Entry 8X06 (electron microscopy, 3.24 A resolution); this record covers chains A and B of the 4 polymer chains in the assembly.

[Chain A]
Molecule: Isoform Short of Insulin receptor
Organism: Homo sapiens
Reference sequence: P06213 (INSR_HUMAN), isoform P06213-2; residues -26 to 1343 here correspond to UniProt positions 1-1370 (UniProt number = residue number + 27)
Sequence (1370 residues; numbered -26 to 1343; the number before each row is that of its first residue; numbers below 1 keep their minus sign (Met-26 is residue -26)):
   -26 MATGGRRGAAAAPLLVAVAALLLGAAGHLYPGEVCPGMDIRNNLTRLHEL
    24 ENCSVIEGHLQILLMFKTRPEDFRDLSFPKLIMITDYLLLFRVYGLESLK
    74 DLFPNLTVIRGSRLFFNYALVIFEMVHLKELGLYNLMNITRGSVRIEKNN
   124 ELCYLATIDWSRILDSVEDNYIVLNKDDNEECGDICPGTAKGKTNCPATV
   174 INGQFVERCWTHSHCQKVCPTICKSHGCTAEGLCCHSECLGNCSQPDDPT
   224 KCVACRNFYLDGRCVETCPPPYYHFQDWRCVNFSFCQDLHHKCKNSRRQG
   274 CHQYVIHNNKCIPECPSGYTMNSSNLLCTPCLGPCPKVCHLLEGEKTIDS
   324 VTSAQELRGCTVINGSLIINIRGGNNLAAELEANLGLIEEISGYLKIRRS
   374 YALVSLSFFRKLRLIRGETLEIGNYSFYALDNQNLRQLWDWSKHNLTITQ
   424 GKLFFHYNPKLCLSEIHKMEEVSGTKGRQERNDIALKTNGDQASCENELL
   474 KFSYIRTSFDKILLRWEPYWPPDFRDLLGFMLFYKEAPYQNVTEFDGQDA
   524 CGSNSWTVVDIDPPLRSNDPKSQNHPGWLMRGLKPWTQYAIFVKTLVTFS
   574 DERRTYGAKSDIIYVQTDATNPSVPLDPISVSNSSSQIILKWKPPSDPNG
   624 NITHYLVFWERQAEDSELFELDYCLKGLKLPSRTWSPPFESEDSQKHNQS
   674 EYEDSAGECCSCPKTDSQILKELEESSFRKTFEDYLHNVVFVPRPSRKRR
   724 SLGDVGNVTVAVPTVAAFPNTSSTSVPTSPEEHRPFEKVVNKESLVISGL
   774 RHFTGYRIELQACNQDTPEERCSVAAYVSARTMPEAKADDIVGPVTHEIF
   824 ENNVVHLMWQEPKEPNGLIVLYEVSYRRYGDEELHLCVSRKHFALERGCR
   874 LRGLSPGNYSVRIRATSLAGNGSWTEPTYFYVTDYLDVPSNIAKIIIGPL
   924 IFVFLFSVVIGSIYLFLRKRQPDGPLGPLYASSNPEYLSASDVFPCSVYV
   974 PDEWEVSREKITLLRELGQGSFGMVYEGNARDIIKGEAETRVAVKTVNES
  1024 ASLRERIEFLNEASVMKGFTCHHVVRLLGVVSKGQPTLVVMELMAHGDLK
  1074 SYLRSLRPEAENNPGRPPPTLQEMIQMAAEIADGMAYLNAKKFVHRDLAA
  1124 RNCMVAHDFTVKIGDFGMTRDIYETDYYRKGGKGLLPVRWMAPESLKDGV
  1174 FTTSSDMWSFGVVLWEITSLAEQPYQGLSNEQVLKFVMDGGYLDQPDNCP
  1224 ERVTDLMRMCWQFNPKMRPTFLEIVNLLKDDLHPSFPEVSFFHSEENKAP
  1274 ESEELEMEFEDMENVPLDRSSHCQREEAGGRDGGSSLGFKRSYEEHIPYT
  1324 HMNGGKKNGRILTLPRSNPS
Not modelled in the structure: -26 to 2, 14, 161-167, 248, 251, 271-273, 281-282, 297, 514-527, 537-546, 571-579, 588-1343
Disulfides: Cys8-Cys26, Cys126-Cys155, Cys169-Cys188, Cys192-Cys201, Cys196-Cys207, Cys208-Cys216, Cys212-Cys225, Cys228-Cys237, Cys241-Cys253, Cys259-Cys284, Cys266-Cys274, Cys288-Cys301, Cys312-Cys333, Cys435-Cys468
UniProt features mapped onto this chain:
  - region: Glu706 to Phe714 (Insulin-binding), Tyr972 (Important for interaction with IRS1, SHC1 and STAT5B)
  - site: Phe39 (Insulin-binding)
  - modified residue: Ser373 (Phosphoserine), Tyr374 (Phosphotyrosine), Ser380 (Phosphoserine), Tyr972 (Phosphotyrosine)
  - glycosylation (N-linked (GlcNAc...) asparagine): Asn16, Asn25, Asn78, Asn111, Asn215, Asn255, Asn295, Asn337, Asn397, Asn418, Asn514, Asn606, Asn624, Asn671

[Chain B]
Molecule: Isoform Short of Insulin receptor
Organism: Homo sapiens
Reference sequence: P06213 (INSR_HUMAN), isoform P06213-2; residues 164-1533 here correspond to UniProt positions 1-1370 (UniProt number = residue number - 163)
Sequence (1370 residues; row label = number of the first residue in the row):
   164 MATGGRRGAAAAPLLVAVAALLLGAAGHLYPGEVCPGMDIRNNLTRLHEL
   214 ENCSVIEGHLQILLMFKTRPEDFRDLSFPKLIMITDYLLLFRVYGLESLK
   264 DLFPNLTVIRGSRLFFNYALVIFEMVHLKELGLYNLMNITRGSVRIEKNN
   314 ELCYLATIDWSRILDSVEDNYIVLNKDDNEECGDICPGTAKGKTNCPATV
   364 INGQFVERCWTHSHCQKVCPTICKSHGCTAEGLCCHSECLGNCSQPDDPT
   414 KCVACRNFYLDGRCVETCPPPYYHFQDWRCVNFSFCQDLHHKCKNSRRQG
   464 CHQYVIHNNKCIPECPSGYTMNSSNLLCTPCLGPCPKVCHLLEGEKTIDS
   514 VTSAQELRGCTVINGSLIINIRGGNNLAAELEANLGLIEEISGYLKIRRS
   564 YALVSLSFFRKLRLIRGETLEIGNYSFYALDNQNLRQLWDWSKHNLTITQ
   614 GKLFFHYNPKLCLSEIHKMEEVSGTKGRQERNDIALKTNGDQASCENELL
   664 KFSYIRTSFDKILLRWEPYWPPDFRDLLGFMLFYKEAPYQNVTEFDGQDA
   714 CGSNSWTVVDIDPPLRSNDPKSQNHPGWLMRGLKPWTQYAIFVKTLVTFS
   764 DERRTYGAKSDIIYVQTDATNPSVPLDPISVSNSSSQIILKWKPPSDPNG
   814 NITHYLVFWERQAEDSELFELDYCLKGLKLPSRTWSPPFESEDSQKHNQS
   864 EYEDSAGECCSCPKTDSQILKELEESSFRKTFEDYLHNVVFVPRPSRKRR
   914 SLGDVGNVTVAVPTVAAFPNTSSTSVPTSPEEHRPFEKVVNKESLVISGL
   964 RHFTGYRIELQACNQDTPEERCSVAAYVSARTMPEAKADDIVGPVTHEIF
  1014 ENNVVHLMWQEPKEPNGLIVLYEVSYRRYGDEELHLCVSRKHFALERGCR
  1064 LRGLSPGNYSVRIRATSLAGNGSWTEPTYFYVTDYLDVPSNIAKIIIGPL
  1114 IFVFLFSVVIGSIYLFLRKRQPDGPLGPLYASSNPEYLSASDVFPCSVYV
  1164 PDEWEVSREKITLLRELGQGSFGMVYEGNARDIIKGEAETRVAVKTVNES
  1214 ASLRERIEFLNEASVMKGFTCHHVVRLLGVVSKGQPTLVVMELMAHGDLK
  1264 SYLRSLRPEAENNPGRPPPTLQEMIQMAAEIADGMAYLNAKKFVHRDLAA
  1314 RNCMVAHDFTVKIGDFGMTRDIYETDYYRKGGKGLLPVRWMAPESLKDGV
  1364 FTTSSDMWSFGVVLWEITSLAEQPYQGLSNEQVLKFVMDGGYLDQPDNCP
  1414 ERVTDLMRMCWQFNPKMRPTFLEIVNLLKDDLHPSFPEVSFFHSEENKAP
  1464 ESEELEMEFEDMENVPLDRSSHCQREEAGGRDGGSSLGFKRSYEEHIPYT
  1514 HMNGGKKNGRILTLPRSNPS
Not modelled in the structure: 164-319, 323-514, 537-540, 565-566, 582-585, 620, 635-645, 709-718, 731-735, 763-768, 782-880, 908-1533
Disulfides: Cys625-Cys658
UniProt features mapped onto this chain:
  - region: Glu896 to Phe904 (Insulin-binding), Tyr1162 (Important for interaction with IRS1, SHC1 and STAT5B)
  - site: Phe229 (Insulin-binding)
  - modified residue: Ser563 (Phosphoserine), Tyr564 (Phosphotyrosine), Ser570 (Phosphoserine), Tyr1162 (Phosphotyrosine)
  - glycosylation (N-linked (GlcNAc...) asparagine): Asn206, Asn215, Asn268, Asn301, Asn405, Asn445, Asn485, Asn527, Asn587, Asn608, Asn704, Asn796, Asn814, Asn861

[How chain A and chain B interact]
Contacting residue pairs (38; chain A residue first):
  Leu36(A) - Val903(B)  hydrophobic
  Leu37(A) - Val903(B)  hydrophobic
  Phe88(A) - Tyr898(B)  hydrophobic
  Phe88(A) - Leu899(B)  hydrophobic
  Phe88(A) - Val902(B)  hydrophobic
  Phe89(A) - Phe891(B)  hydrophobic
  Phe89(A) - Phe895(B)  hydrophobic
  Phe89(A) - Tyr898(B)  hydrophobic
  Val94(A) - Phe895(B)  hydrophobic
  Phe96(A) - Phe895(B)  hydrophobic
  Phe96(A) - Glu896(B)
  Phe96(A) - Leu899(B)  hydrophobic
  Arg118(A) - Phe891(B)
  Arg118(A) - Phe895(B)
  Glu120(A) - Arg892(B)
  Lys121(A) - Glu896(B)  salt bridge
  Tyr144(A) - Glu888(B)  hydrogen bond
  Tyr144(A) - Phe891(B)  hydrophobic
  Tyr144(A) - Arg892(B)
  Val146(A) - Arg892(B)
  Thr325(A) - Tyr898(B)
  Arg345(A) - Glu887(B)  salt bridge
  Arg345(A) - Ser890(B)
  Arg345(A) - Phe891(B)
  Arg345(A) - Thr894(B)
  Gly346(A) - Glu887(B)
  Gly346(A) - Glu888(B)
  Gly346(A) - Phe891(B)
  Gly347(A) - Glu888(B)
  Asn348(A) - Phe891(B)
  Arg372(A) - Phe762(B)
  Tyr374(A) - Glu887(B)
  Gln406(A) - Leu883(B)
  Tyr430(A) - Asp654(B)  hydrogen bond
  Lys460(A) - His619(B)
  Lys460(A) - Thr651(B)
  Val531(A) - Arg535(B)
  Asp533(A) - Asp322(B)
Also at the interface, not in a pair above, chain A (27 interface residues in all): Leu62, Phe64, Tyr91, Asp322

[Overview]
The interface between chain A and chain B involves 27 residues on one side and 19 on the other, with 2
hydrogen bonds and 2 salt bridges. Polar contacts include Lys121(A)-Glu896(B), Arg345(A)-Glu887(B) and
Tyr144(A)-Glu888(B).
Chain A and chain B are both Isoform Short of Insulin receptor (Homo sapiens); the structure, Cryo-EM
structure of the IR/IGF-I complex, conformation 1, was determined by electron microscopy.
